Entry 8YGS (electron microscopy, 3.47 A resolution); this record covers chains A and B of the 7 polymer chains in the assembly.

== Chain A (and B) ==
Name: Outer capsid protein VP4
From: Rotavirus A
Notes: chain B of this document is another copy of the same molecule, construct and numbering; everything in this record applies to it too
UniProt: A0A5J6BC68 (A0A5J6BC68_9REOV); residues -2 to 578 here correspond to UniProt positions 1-581 (UniProt number = residue number + 3)
Amino-acid sequence (581 residues; each row starts with the number of its first residue; numbers below 1 keep their minus sign (Gly-2 is residue -2)):
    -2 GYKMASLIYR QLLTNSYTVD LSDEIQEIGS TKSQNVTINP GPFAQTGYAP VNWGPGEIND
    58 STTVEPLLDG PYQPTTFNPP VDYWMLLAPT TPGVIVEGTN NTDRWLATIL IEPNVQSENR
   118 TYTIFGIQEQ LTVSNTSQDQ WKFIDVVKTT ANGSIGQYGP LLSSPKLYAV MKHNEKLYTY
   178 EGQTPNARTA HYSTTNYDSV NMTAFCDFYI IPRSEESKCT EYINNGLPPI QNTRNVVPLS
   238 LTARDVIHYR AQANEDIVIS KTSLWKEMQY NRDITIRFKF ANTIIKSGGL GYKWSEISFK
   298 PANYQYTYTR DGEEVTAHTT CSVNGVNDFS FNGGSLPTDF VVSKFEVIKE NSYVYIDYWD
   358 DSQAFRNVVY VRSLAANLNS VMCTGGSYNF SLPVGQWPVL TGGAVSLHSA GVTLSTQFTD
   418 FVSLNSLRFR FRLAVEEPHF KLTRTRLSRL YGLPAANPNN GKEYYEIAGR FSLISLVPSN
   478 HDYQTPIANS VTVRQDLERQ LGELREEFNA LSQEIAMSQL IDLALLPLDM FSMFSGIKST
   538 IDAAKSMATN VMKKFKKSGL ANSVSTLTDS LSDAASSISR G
Disordered / not traced: -2 to 31, 68-252, 491-578 (chain B: -2 to 31, 68-252, 477-578)
Sequence notes: conflict Ser332 (Tyr335 in A0A5J6BC68), Ser445 (Asp448 in A0A5J6BC68), Asn454 (Asp457 in A0A5J6BC68), His478 (Asp481 in A0A5J6BC68)

== Interface between chain A and chain B ==
Contacting residue pairs - 103 pairs, chain A then chain B:
  Asn36(A) with Asn32(B), hydrogen bond
  Gly38(A) with Val33(B)
  Pro39(A) with Ile35(B)
  Phe40(A) with Asn36(B); Leu261(B), hydrophobic
  Ala46(A) with Arg369(B)
  Ile55(A) with Asn321(B), hydrogen bond (backbone-side chain)
  Asn56(A) with Asn56(B)
  Asp57(A) with Asn321(B); Gly322(B)
  Ser58(A) with Val323(B)
  Thr59(A) with Val323(B), hydrogen bond (backbone-backbone); Asn324(B), hydrogen bond; Asp325(B)
  Thr60(A) with Asp325(B)
  Val61(A) with Asp325(B), hydrogen bond (backbone-backbone); Phe326(B), hydrophobic
  Asp253(A) with Gln266(B); Tyr267(B); Arg269(B), salt bridge
  Ile254(A) with Met265(B); Gln266(B), hydrogen bond (backbone-backbone)
  Val255(A) with Glu264(B); Met265(B), hydrophobic
  Ile256(A) with Glu264(B), hydrogen bond (backbone-backbone); Met265(B)
  Ser257(A) with Lys263(B); Glu264(B), hydrogen bond
  Thr259(A) with Leu261(B); Trp262(B)
  Ser260(A) with Ser260(B); Leu261(B); Trp262(B), hydrogen bond (backbone-backbone)
  Leu261(A) with Asn36(B); Ser260(B)
  Trp262(A) with Ser260(B), hydrogen bond (backbone-side chain); Trp262(B)
  Glu264(A) with Thr43(B); Val255(B); Ile256(B), hydrogen bond (backbone-backbone); Ser257(B), hydrogen bond (backbone-backbone)
  Met265(A) with Asp253(B); Ile254(B); Val255(B), hydrophobic; Ile256(B)
  Gln266(A) with Asp253(B); Ile254(B), hydrogen bond (backbone-backbone); Ile256(B)
  Tyr267(A) with Asp253(B)
  Arg269(A) with Asp253(B), salt bridge
  Asn321(A) with Ile55(B), hydrogen bond (side chain-backbone); Asn56(B); Asp57(B)
  Gly322(A) with Asp57(B), hydrogen bond (backbone-backbone)
  Val323(A) with Asp57(B); Ser58(B); Thr59(B), hydrogen bond (backbone-backbone)
  Asn324(A) with Thr59(B), hydrogen bond
  Asp325(A) with Thr59(B); Val61(B), hydrogen bond (backbone-backbone)
  Phe326(A) with Val61(B), hydrophobic
  Ser332(A) with Ser332(B), hydrogen bond
  Asn348(A) with Thr59(B)
  Tyr352(A) with Glu54(B)
  Tyr367(A) with Tyr367(B); Arg369(B)
  Val368(A) with Tyr367(B); Phe415(B), hydrophobic
  Arg369(A) with Ile256(B); Tyr367(B); Phe415(B)
  Leu371(A) with Phe415(B)
  Val409(A) with Gln414(B); Phe415(B), hydrogen bond (backbone-backbone)
  Thr410(A) with Thr413(B); Gln414(B)
  Leu411(A) with Ser412(B); Thr413(B), hydrogen bond (backbone-backbone)
  Ser412(A) with Leu411(B); Ser412(B)
  Thr413(A) with Thr410(B); Leu411(B), hydrogen bond (backbone-backbone)
  Gln414(A) with Val409(B); Thr410(B); Arg427(B)
  Phe415(A) with Val368(B), hydrophobic; Arg369(B); Leu371(B); Val409(B), hydrogen bond (backbone-backbone)
  Arg427(A) with Gln414(B)
  Ile471(A) with Ile256(B), hydrophobic
  Leu473(A) with Tyr367(B)
  Ser476(A) with Thr259(B)
  Tyr480(A) with Thr34(B); Ile35(B); Asn36(B); Pro37(B)
  Gln481(A) with Val33(B); Thr34(B)
  Thr482(A) with Val33(B); Thr34(B), hydrogen bond (backbone-backbone)
  Ile484(A) with Asn32(B); Thr34(B)
Other interface residues (no listed pair), chain A (66 interface residues in all): Pro37, Thr43, Pro47, Glu54, Gly67, Lys258, Lys263, Asn329, Lys346, Gly408, His478, Pro483
Other interface residues (no listed pair), chain B (64 interface residues in all): Phe40, Gly44, Ala46, Thr60, Gly67, Lys258, Gly331, Asn348, Tyr352, Gln360, Ser370, Gly408, Ser420, Ile471, Leu473, Ser476

== In short ==
66 residues of chain A face 64 of chain B across their interface; the contacts include 24 hydrogen bonds and 2
salt bridges. Polar pairs include Asp253(A)-Arg269(B), Asn36(A)-Asn32(B) and Ile55(A)-Asn321(B).
Both chains are Outer capsid protein VP4 (Rotavirus A). Entry 8YGS (Cryo-EM structure of simian rotavirus SA11
VP4 in complex with nAb 7H13) was determined by electron microscopy together with 8YGR, 8YGT and 8YGU from the
same study.
